Entry 6XZH (X-ray diffraction, 2.37 A resolution); this record covers chains A and B.

Chain A:
Name: Vitamin D3 receptor A
From: Danio rerio
Reference sequence: Q9PTN2 (VDRA_DANRE); residues 156-453 here = UniProt positions 156-453
Amino-acid sequence (302 residues; row label = number of the first residue in the row):
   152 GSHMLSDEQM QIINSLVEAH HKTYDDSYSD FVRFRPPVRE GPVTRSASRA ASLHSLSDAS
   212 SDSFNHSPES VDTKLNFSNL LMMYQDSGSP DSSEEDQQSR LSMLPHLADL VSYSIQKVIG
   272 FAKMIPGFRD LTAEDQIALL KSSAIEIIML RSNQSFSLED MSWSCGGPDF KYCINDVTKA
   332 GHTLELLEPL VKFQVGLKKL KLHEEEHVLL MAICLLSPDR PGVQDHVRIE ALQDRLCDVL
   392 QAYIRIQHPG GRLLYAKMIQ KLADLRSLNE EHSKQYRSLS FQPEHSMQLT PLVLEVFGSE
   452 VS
Disordered / not traced: 152-153, 191-250, 453
Construct notes: expression tag (152-155)
UniProt features mapped onto this chain:
  - region: Lys-274 to Lys-292 (Interaction with coactivator LXXLL motif)
  - motif: Pro-442 to Ser-450 (9aaTAD)
  - binding site (calcitriol): Tyr-175, Ser-265, Arg-302, Ser-306, His-333, His-423
Residues lining bound ligands: 1,25 dihydroxy vitamin d3 (VDX; 5-{2-[1-(5-hydroxy-1,5-dimethyl-hexyl)-7a-methyl-octahydro-inden-4-ylidene]-ethylidene}-4-methylene-cyclohexane-1,3-diol): Tyr-175, Tyr-179, Phe-182, Leu-255, Leu-258, Leu-261, Val-262, Ser-265, Ile-299, Met-300, Arg-302, Ser-303, Ser-306, Trp-314, Cys-316, Tyr-323, Val-328, Ala-331, His-333, Leu-337, Leu-338, His-423, Tyr-427, Leu-440, Val-444

Chain B:
Name: Arg-his-lys-ile-url-urk-url-leu-gln
Amino-acid sequence (9 residues; row label = number of the first residue in the row; numbering starts at 0):
     0 RHKIXXXLQ
Modified / non-standard residues: URL ([(2S)-2-azanyl-4-methyl-pentyl]carbamic acid) at position 4; OUK ([(5S)-5-azanyl-6-(carboxyamino)hexyl]azanium) at position 5; URL ([(2S)-2-azanyl-4-methyl-pentyl]carbamic acid) at position 6

Chain A / chain B interface:
Contacting residue pairs - 13 pairs, chain A then chain B:
  Ile-270(A) with URL_4(B); URL_6(B)
  Ala-284(A) with Leu-7(B)
  Gln-287(A) with Leu-7(B)
  Ile-288(A) with Leu-7(B), hydrophobic
  Leu-291(A) with Leu-7(B), hydrophobic
  Pro-442(A) with Ile-3(B), hydrophobic
  Leu-443(A) with Ile-3(B)
  Glu-446(A) with His-1(B); Lys-2(B); Ile-3(B), hydrogen bond (side chain-backbone); URL_4(B), hydrogen bond (side chain-backbone)
  Val-447(A) with URL_4(B)
Also at the interface, not in a pair above, chain A (10 interface residues in all): Lys-292
Interface features reported in the paper:
  - interface residues, chain A: Glu-446(A)

In short:
10 residues of chain A and 6 residues of chain B are in contact, with 2 hydrogen bonds. Among the polar pairs
are Glu-446(A)/Ile-3(B) and Glu-446(A)/URL_4(B). Ligands of chain A: 1,25 dihydroxy vitamin d3. UniProt lists
6 calcitriol-binding residues on chain A. The paper reports the interface residue Glu-446(A).
Chain A is Vitamin D3 receptor A (Danio rerio) and chain B is Arg-his-lys-ile-url-urk-url-leu-gln; the
structure, Structure of zVDR LBD-Calcitriol in complex with chimera 10, was determined by X-ray diffraction,
deposited together with 6XZI, 6XZJ, 6XZK, 6XZV and 6HFA.
